2EW8 - chains A and D of the 4 polymer chains in the assembly; structure by X-ray diffraction, 2.10 A resolution.

== Chain A (and D) ==
Protein: (S)-1-Phenylethanol dehydrogenase
From: Azoarcus sp. EbN1
Notes: chain D of this document is another copy of the same molecule, construct and numbering; everything in this record applies to it too
Amino-acid sequence (249 residues; numbered 1 to 249; the number before each row is that of its first residue):
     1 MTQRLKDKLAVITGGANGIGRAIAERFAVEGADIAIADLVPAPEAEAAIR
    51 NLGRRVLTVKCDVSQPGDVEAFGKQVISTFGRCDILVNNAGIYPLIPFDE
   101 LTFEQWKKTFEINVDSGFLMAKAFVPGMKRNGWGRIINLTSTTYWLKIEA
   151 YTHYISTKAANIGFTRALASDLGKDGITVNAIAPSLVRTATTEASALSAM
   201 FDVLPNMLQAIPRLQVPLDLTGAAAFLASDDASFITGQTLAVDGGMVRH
Unresolved in the structure: 1-2, 188-205

== How chain A and chain D interact ==
Contacting residue pairs (81; chain A residue first):
  Pro66(A) - Phe103(D)  hydrophobic
  Phe98(A) - Phe118(D)  hydrophobic
  Phe98(A) - Ala121(D)  hydrophobic
  Phe98(A) - Lys122(D)  hydrogen bond (backbone-side chain)
  Phe98(A) - Leu168(D)  hydrophobic
  Phe98(A) - Asp171(D)
  Asp99(A) - Lys122(D)
  Leu101(A) - Phe118(D)  hydrophobic
  Leu101(A) - Lys122(D)  hydrogen bond (backbone-side chain)
  Thr102(A) - Phe118(D)
  Phe103(A) - Asp115(D)
  Phe103(A) - Phe118(D)  hydrophobic
  Phe103(A) - Leu119(D)  hydrophobic
  Trp106(A) - Val114(D)  hydrophobic
  Trp106(A) - Asp115(D)  hydrogen bond
  Trp106(A) - Phe118(D)  hydrophobic
  Trp106(A) - Phe164(D)  hydrophobic
  Lys107(A) - Lys107(D)
  Lys107(A) - Glu111(D)
  Lys107(A) - Asp115(D)  salt bridge
  Phe110(A) - Phe110(D)  hydrophobic
  Phe110(A) - Val114(D)  hydrophobic
  Glu111(A) - Lys107(D)
  Val114(A) - Trp106(D)  hydrophobic
  Val114(A) - Phe110(D)  hydrophobic
  Asp115(A) - Phe103(D)
  Asp115(A) - Trp106(D)  hydrogen bond
  Asp115(A) - Lys107(D)  salt bridge
  Phe118(A) - Leu101(D)  hydrophobic
  Phe118(A) - Thr102(D)
  Phe118(A) - Phe103(D)  hydrophobic
  Phe118(A) - Trp106(D)  hydrophobic
  Leu119(A) - Phe103(D)  hydrophobic
  Ala121(A) - Phe98(D)  hydrophobic
  Lys122(A) - Phe98(D)  hydrogen bond (side chain-backbone)
  Lys122(A) - Asp99(D)
  Lys122(A) - Leu101(D)  hydrogen bond (side chain-backbone)
  Tyr144(A) - Tyr144(D)  hydrogen bond
  Tyr144(A) - Ile162(D)
  Tyr144(A) - Arg166(D)  hydrogen bond (backbone-side chain)
  Trp145(A) - Arg166(D)
  Lys147(A) - Ser170(D)
  Ile148(A) - Ser170(D)
  Glu149(A) - Ser170(D)
  Glu149(A) - Asp171(D)
  Glu149(A) - Lys174(D)  salt bridge
  Ala150(A) - Asp171(D)  hydrogen bond (backbone-side chain)
  Tyr151(A) - Ala167(D)
  Thr152(A) - Phe164(D)
  Thr152(A) - Ala167(D)
  Thr152(A) - Leu168(D)  hydrogen bond (side chain-backbone)
  Thr152(A) - Asp171(D)  hydrogen bond
  Ile155(A) - Gly163(D)
  Ile155(A) - Ala167(D)  hydrophobic
  Ser156(A) - Ala160(D)
  Ser156(A) - Gly163(D)
  Ser156(A) - Phe164(D)  hydrogen bond (side chain-backbone)
  Ala159(A) - Ala159(D)
  Ala159(A) - Gly163(D)
  Ala160(A) - Ser156(D)
  Ile162(A) - Tyr144(D)
  Gly163(A) - Ile155(D)
  Gly163(A) - Ala159(D)
  Phe164(A) - Trp106(D)  hydrophobic
  Phe164(A) - Thr152(D)
  Phe164(A) - Ser156(D)  hydrogen bond (backbone-side chain)
  Arg166(A) - Tyr144(D)  hydrogen bond (side chain-backbone)
  Arg166(A) - Trp145(D)
  Ala167(A) - Tyr151(D)
  Ala167(A) - Thr152(D)
  Ala167(A) - Ile155(D)  hydrophobic
  Leu168(A) - Phe98(D)  hydrophobic
  Leu168(A) - Thr152(D)
  Ser170(A) - Lys147(D)
  Ser170(A) - Ile148(D)  hydrogen bond (side chain-backbone)
  Ser170(A) - Glu149(D)
  Asp171(A) - Phe98(D)
  Asp171(A) - Glu149(D)
  Asp171(A) - Ala150(D)  hydrogen bond (side chain-backbone)
  Asp171(A) - Thr152(D)  hydrogen bond
  Lys174(A) - Glu149(D)  salt bridge
Also at the interface, not in a pair above, chain A (42 interface residues in all): Glu100, Val125, Lys129, Leu146, Leu172
Also at the interface, not in a pair above, chain D (41 interface residues in all): Pro66, Glu100, Val125, Lys129, Leu146

== Summary ==
Chain A and chain D form an interface of 42 and 41 residues respectively, with 17 hydrogen bonds and 4 salt
bridges. Among the polar pairs are Lys107(A)-Asp115(D), Glu149(A)-Lys174(D) and Phe98(A)-Lys122(D).
Both chains are (S)-1-Phenylethanol dehydrogenase (Azoarcus sp. EbN1). Entry 2EW8 (Crystal Structure of the
(S)-Specific 1-Phenylethanol Dehydrogenase of the Denitrifying Bacterium Strain EbN1) was determined by X-ray
diffraction together with 2EWM from the same study.
